Entry 3J99 (electron microscopy, 8.20 A resolution (very low resolution: no residue pairs are listed; an interface is given only as per-side residue counts)); this record covers chains A and B of the 13 polymer chains in the assembly.

[Chain A (and B)]
Protein: Vesicle-fusing ATPase
Organism: Cricetulus griseus
Notes: EC 3.6.4.6; chain B of this document is another copy of the same molecule, construct and numbering; everything in this record applies to it too
UniProtKB: P18708 (NSF_CRIGR); residues 1-744 here = UniProt positions 1-744
Chain sequence (747 residues; row label = number of the first residue in the row; numbers below 1 keep their minus sign (Gly-2 is residue -2)):
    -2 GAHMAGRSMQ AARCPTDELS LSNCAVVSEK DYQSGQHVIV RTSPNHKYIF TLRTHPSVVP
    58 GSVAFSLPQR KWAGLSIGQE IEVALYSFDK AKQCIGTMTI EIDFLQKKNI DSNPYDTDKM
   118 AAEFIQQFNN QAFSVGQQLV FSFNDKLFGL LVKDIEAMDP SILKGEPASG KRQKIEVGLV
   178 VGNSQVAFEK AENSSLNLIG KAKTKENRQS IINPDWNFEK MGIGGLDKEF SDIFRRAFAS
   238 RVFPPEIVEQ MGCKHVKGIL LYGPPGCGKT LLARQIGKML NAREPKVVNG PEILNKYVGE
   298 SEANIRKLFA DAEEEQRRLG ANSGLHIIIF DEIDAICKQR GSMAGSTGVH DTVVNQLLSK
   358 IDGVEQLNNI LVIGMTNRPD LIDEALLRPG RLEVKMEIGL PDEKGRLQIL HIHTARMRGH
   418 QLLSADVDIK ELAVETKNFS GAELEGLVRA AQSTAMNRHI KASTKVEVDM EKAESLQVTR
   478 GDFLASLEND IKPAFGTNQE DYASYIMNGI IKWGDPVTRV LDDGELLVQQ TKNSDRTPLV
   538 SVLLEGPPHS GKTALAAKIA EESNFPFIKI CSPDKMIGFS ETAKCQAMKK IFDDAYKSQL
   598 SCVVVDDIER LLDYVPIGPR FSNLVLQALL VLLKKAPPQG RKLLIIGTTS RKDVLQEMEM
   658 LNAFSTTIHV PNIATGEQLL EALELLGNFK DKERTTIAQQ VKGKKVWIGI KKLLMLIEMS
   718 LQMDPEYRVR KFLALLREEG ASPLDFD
Not modelled in the structure: -2 to 0, 156-168, 202-214, 335-346, 458-478, 738-744 (chain B: -2 to 0, 156-168, 202-216, 331-346, 458-478, 738-744)
Differences from the reference sequence: expression tag (-2 to 0)
Curated features (UniProtKB/Swiss-Prot):
  - binding site (ATP): Asn505 to Trp510, Pro545 to Leu552
  - binding site (Mg(2+)): Thr550
  - modified residue: Lys105 (N6-acetyllysine), Ser207 (Phosphoserine), Tyr259 (Phosphotyrosine), Ser569 (Phosphoserine)

[How chain A and chain B interact]
At this resolution (8 A) residue pairs are not listed: 38 residues of chain A and 42 of chain B lie at the interface.

[Summary]
Chain A and chain B form an interface of 38 and 42 residues respectively. From UniProt: 14 ATP-binding
residues and Mg2+-binding residue Thr550(A) on chain A.
Chain A and chain B are both Vesicle-fusing ATPase (Cricetulus griseus); the structure, Structure of 20S
supercomplex, was determined by electron microscopy, deposited together with 3J94, 3J95, 3J96, 3J97 and 3J98.
